9AY6 - chains B and D of the 8 polymer chains in the assembly; structure by electron microscopy, 4.00 A resolution.

Chain B (and D):
Name: Transmembrane protein gp41
Source organism: Human immunodeficiency virus 1
Notes: chain D of this document is another copy of the same molecule, construct and numbering; everything in this record applies to it too
UniProt: Q2N0S6 (Q2N0S6_9HIV1); residues 510-664 here correspond to UniProt positions 507-661 (UniProt number = residue number - 3)
Amino-acid sequence (155 residues; each row starts with the number of its first residue):
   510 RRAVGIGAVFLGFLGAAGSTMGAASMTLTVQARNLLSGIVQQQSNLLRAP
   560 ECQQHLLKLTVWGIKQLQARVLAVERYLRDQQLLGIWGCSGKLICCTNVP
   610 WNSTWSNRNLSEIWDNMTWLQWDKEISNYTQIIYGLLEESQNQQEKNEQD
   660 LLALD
Not modelled in the structure: 510-520, 664
Construct notes: conflict Arg510 (Lys507 in Q2N0S6), Pro559 (Ile556 in Q2N0S6), Cys561 (Ala558 in Q2N0S6), Cys605 (Thr602 in Q2N0S6), Thr613 (Ser610 in Q2N0S6)
Disulfides: Cys598-Cys604
Covalent attachments: N-acetylglucosamine (NAG) linked to Asn611

Interface between chain B and chain D:
Pairs across the interface - 37 pairs, chain B then chain D:
  Thr569(B) - Thr569(D)
  Val570(B) - Leu566(D)  hydrophobic
  Ile573(B) - Leu566(D)  hydrophobic
  Ile573(B) - Thr569(D)
  Lys574(B) - Leu566(D)
  Gln577(B) - Leu566(D)
  Gln577(B) - Leu576(D)
  Val580(B) - Arg579(D)
  Val580(B) - Val580(D)  hydrophobic
  Leu581(B) - Ser553(D)
  Glu584(B) - Leu545(D)
  Glu584(B) - Ser546(D)  hydrogen bond (side chain-backbone)
  Glu584(B) - Val549(D)
  Glu584(B) - Gln550(D)
  Glu584(B) - Val583(D)
  Arg585(B) - Gln550(D)
  Leu587(B) - Leu545(D)  hydrophobic
  Leu587(B) - Val583(D)  hydrophobic
  Leu587(B) - Leu587(D)  hydrophobic
  Arg588(B) - Leu545(D)
  Arg588(B) - Ser546(D)  hydrogen bond
  Arg588(B) - Gln550(D)
  Gln591(B) - Ala541(D)  hydrogen bond (side chain-backbone)
  Gln591(B) - Arg542(D)
  Gln591(B) - Leu545(D)
  Gln591(B) - Tyr586(D)
  Gly594(B) - Gly600(D)
  Ile595(B) - Arg542(D)
  Glu647(B) - Thr538(D)  hydrogen bond
  Glu647(B) - Val539(D)
  Glu647(B) - Arg542(D)  salt bridge
  Asn651(B) - Thr538(D)
  Glu654(B) - Lys601(D)
  Glu654(B) - Leu602(D)  hydrogen bond (side chain-backbone)
  Lys655(B) - Met535(D)
  Glu657(B) - Lys601(D)  salt bridge
  Gln658(B) - Ile603(D)
Interface residues without a listed pair, chain B (23 interface residues in all): Leu576, Val583, Leu661
Interface residues without a listed pair, chain D (25 interface residues in all): Ser534, Arg557, Cys605

Overview:
23 residues of chain B and 25 residues of chain D are in contact, with 5 hydrogen bonds and 2 salt bridges.
Polar pairs include Glu647(B)-Arg542(D), Glu657(B)-Lys601(D) and Glu584(B)-Ser546(D). Covalently linked
N-acetylglucosamine: at Asn611(B).
Chain B and chain D are both Transmembrane protein gp41 (Human immunodeficiency virus 1); the structure, HIV
BG505.v5.2 (N289/N241) SOSIP Env in Complex with V5 pAb from Rh.33203, was determined by electron microscopy
together with 9ATZ, 9AXD, 9AXI, 9AXK, 9AYS and 9AYV from the same study.
